Entry 6NV7 (X-ray diffraction, 2.13 A resolution); this record covers chain A.

== Chain A ==
Molecule: Beta-secretase 1
From: Homo sapiens
Notes: EC 3.4.23.46
UniProt: P56817 (BACE1_HUMAN); residues -3 to 386 here correspond to UniProt positions 58-447 (UniProt number = residue number + 61)
Chain sequence (390 residues; row label = number of the first residue in the row; numbers below 1 keep their minus sign (Gly-3 is residue -3)):
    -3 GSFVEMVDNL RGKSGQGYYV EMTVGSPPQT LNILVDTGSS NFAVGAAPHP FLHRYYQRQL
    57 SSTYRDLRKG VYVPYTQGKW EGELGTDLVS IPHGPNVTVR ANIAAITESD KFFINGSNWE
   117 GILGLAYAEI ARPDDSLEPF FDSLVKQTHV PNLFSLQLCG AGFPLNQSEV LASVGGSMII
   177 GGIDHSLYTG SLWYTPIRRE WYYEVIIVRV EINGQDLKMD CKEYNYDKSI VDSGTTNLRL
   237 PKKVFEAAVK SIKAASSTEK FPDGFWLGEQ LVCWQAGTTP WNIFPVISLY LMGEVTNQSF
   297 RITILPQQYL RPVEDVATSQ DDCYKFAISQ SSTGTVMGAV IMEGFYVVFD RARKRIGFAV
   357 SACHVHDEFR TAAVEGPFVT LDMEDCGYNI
Unresolved in the structure: -3, 158-168, 310-315, 386
Disulfide bonds: Cys155-Cys359, Cys217-Cys382, Cys269-Cys319
Residues lining bound ligands: L3J ((E)-N-(2-methylpropylidene)-N~2~-{[(4S)-17-[(methylsulfonyl)(propyl)amino]-2-oxo-3-azatricyclo[13.3.1.1~6,10~]icosa-1(19),6(20),7,9,15,17-hexaen-4-yl]methyl}-D-threoninamide): Gly11, Gln12, Gly13, Leu30, Asp32, Gly34, Ser35, Val69, Pro70, Tyr71, Thr72, Gln73, Phe108, Ile110, Trp115, Ile118, Ile126, Arg128, Tyr198, Ile226, Asp228, Gly230, Thr231, Thr232, Asn233, Arg235, Ser325
Curated features (UniProtKB/Swiss-Prot):
  - active site: Asp32, Asp228
  - modified residue (N6-acetyllysine): Lys65, Lys214, Lys218, Lys224, Lys238, Lys239, Lys246
  - glycosylation (N-linked (GlcNAc...) asparagine): Asn92, Asn111, Asn162, Asn293
Reported in the primary citation:
  - binding site for L3J: Thr72, Thr231, Arg235
  - catalytic residues: Asp228 (citing earlier work)

== Overview ==
Chain A binds compound L3J. UniProt lists active-site residues Asp32 and Asp228. The paper reports the
catalytic residue Asp228; a binding site for L3J at Thr72, Thr231 and Arg235.
Chain A is Beta-secretase 1 (Homo sapiens); the structure, BACE1 in complex with a macrocyclic inhibitor, was
determined by X-ray diffraction, deposited together with 6NV9 and 6NW3.
